Entry 7U0J (electron microscopy, 2.70 A resolution); this record covers chains F and I of the 12 polymer chains in the assembly.

# Chain F
Name: Histone H4
From: Homo sapiens
UniProtKB: P62805 (H4_HUMAN); residues 0-102 here correspond to UniProt positions 1-103 (UniProt number = residue number + 1)
Sequence (103 residues; each row starts with the number of its first residue; numbering starts at 0):
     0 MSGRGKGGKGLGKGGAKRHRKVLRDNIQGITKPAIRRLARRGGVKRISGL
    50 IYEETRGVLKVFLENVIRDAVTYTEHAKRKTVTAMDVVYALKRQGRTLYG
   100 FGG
Disordered / not traced: 0-20
Swiss-Prot annotation at these positions:
  - DNA-binding region: Lys16 to Lys20
  - modified residue: Ser1 (N-acetylserine), Arg3 (Asymmetric dimethylarginine), Lys5 (N6-(2-hydroxyisobutyryl)lysine), Lys8 (N6-(2-hydroxyisobutyryl)lysine), Lys12 (N6-(2-hydroxyisobutyryl)lysine), Lys16 (N6-(2-hydroxyisobutyryl)lysine), Lys20 (N6,N6,N6-trimethyllysine), Lys31 (N6-(2-hydroxyisobutyryl)lysine), Lys44 (N6-(2-hydroxyisobutyryl)lysine), Ser47 (Phosphoserine), Tyr51 (Phosphotyrosine), Lys59 (N6-(2-hydroxyisobutyryl)lysine), Lys77 (N6-(2-hydroxyisobutyryl)lysine), Lys79 (N6-(2-hydroxyisobutyryl)lysine), Thr80 (Phosphothreonine), Tyr88 (Phosphotyrosine), Lys91 (N6-(2-hydroxyisobutyryl)lysine)
  - cross-link (Glycyl lysine isopeptide (Lys-Gly)): Lys12 (interchain with G-Cter in SUMO2), Lys20 (interchain with G-Cter in SUMO2), Lys31 (interchain with G-Cter in SUMO2), Lys59 (interchain with G-Cter in SUMO2), Lys79 (interchain with G-Cter in SUMO2), Lys91 (interchain with G-Cter in SUMO2)

# Chain I
Molecule: 162-nt DNA strand
Sequence (162 nucleotides; numbered 1 to 162; the number before each row is that of its first residue):
     1 AGTGGTATTAACATATCCTCAGTGGTGAGTATTAACATGGAACTTACTCC
    51 AACAATACAGATGCTGAATAAATGTAGTCTAAGTGAAGGAAGAAGGAAAG
   101 GTGGGAGCTGCCATCACTCAGAATTGTCCAGCAGGGATTGTGCAAGCTTG
   151 TGAATAAAGACA
Disordered / not traced: 1-10, 160-162

# Interface between chain F and chain I
Pairs across the interface (12; chain F residue first):
  Arg35(F) - DG92(I)  salt bridge to the phosphate
  Arg45(F) - DA91(I)  sugar contact
  Arg45(F) - DG92(I)  phosphate contact
  Ile46(F) - DA91(I)  sugar contact
  Ile46(F) - DG92(I)  hydrogen bond to the phosphate
  Ser47(F) - DA91(I)  hydrogen bond to the phosphate
  Gly48(F) - DA91(I)  hydrogen bond to the phosphate
  Arg78(F) - DC112(I)  phosphate contact
  Arg78(F) - DA113(I)  phosphate contact
  Lys79(F) - DC111(I)  salt bridge to the phosphate
  Lys79(F) - DC112(I)  hydrogen bond to the phosphate
  Thr80(F) - DC112(I)  hydrogen bond to the phosphate
Interface residues without a listed pair, chain F (10 interface residues in all): Lys44, Lys77
Interface residues without a listed pair, chain I (6 interface residues in all): DA93

# In short
10 residues of chain F face 6 of chain I across their interface, with 5 hydrogen bonds and 2 salt bridges.
Polar pairs include Ile46(F)-DG92(I), Ser47(F)-DA91(I) and Gly48(F)-DA91(I). From UniProt: a DNA-binding
region on chain F.
Chain F is Histone H4 (Homo sapiens) and chain I is a 162-nt DNA strand; the structure, Structure of 162bp
LIN28b nucleosome, was determined by electron microscopy together with 7U0G, 7U0I, 8DK5, 8SPS and 8SPU from
the same study.
